8DV6 - chains A and D of the 6 polymer chains in the assembly; structure by X-ray diffraction, 3.38 A resolution.

== Chain A ==
Molecule: Envelope protein E
Source organism: Zika virus ZIKV/Human/Cambodia/FSS13025/2010
UniProt: A0A384KMW4 (A0A384KMW4_ZIKV); residues 1-405 here correspond to UniProt positions 291-695 (UniProt number = residue number + 290)
Amino-acid sequence (415 residues; numbered 1 to 415; the number before each row is that of its first residue):
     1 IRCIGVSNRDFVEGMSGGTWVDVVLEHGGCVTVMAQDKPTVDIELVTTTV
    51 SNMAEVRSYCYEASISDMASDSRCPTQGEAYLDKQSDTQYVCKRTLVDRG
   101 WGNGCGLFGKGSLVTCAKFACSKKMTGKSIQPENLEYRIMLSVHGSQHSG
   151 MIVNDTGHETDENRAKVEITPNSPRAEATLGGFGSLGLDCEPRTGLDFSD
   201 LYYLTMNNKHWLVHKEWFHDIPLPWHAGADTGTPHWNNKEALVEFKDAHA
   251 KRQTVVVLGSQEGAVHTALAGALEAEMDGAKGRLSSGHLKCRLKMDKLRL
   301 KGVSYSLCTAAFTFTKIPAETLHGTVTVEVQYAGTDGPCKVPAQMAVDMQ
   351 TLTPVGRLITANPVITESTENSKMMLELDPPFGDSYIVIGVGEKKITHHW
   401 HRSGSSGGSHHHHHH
Not modelled in the structure: 406-415
Differences from the reference sequence: expression tag (406-415)
Disulfides: Cys3-Cys30, Cys60-Cys121, Cys74-Cys105, Cys92-Cys116, Cys190-Cys291, Cys308-Cys339
From the paper describing this entry:
  - post-translational modification sites: Asn154

== Chain D ==
Molecule: mAb Fab Light Chain
Source organism: Homo sapiens
Notes: antibody fragment or engineered binder
Amino-acid sequence (216 residues; numbered 1 to 216; the number before each row is that of its first residue):
     1 QSALTQPASVSGSPGQSITIFCSGSSNDVGGYNYVSWYQQYPGKVPKLLI
    51 YDVNSRPSGVSNRFSGSKSGNTASLTISGLQAEDEADYYCSSYTSRRTWV
   101 FGGGTIVTVLGQPKANPTVTLFPPSSEELQANKATLVCLISDFYPGAVTV
   151 AWKADGSPVKAGVETTKPSKQSNNKYAASSYLSLTPEQWKSHRSYSCQVT
   201 HEGSTVEKTVAPTECS
Not modelled in the structure: 1, 214-216
Disulfides: Cys22-Cys90, Cys138-Cys197

== How chain A and chain D interact ==
Pairs across the interface - 12 pairs, chain A then chain D:
  Ile65(A) with Arg97(D)
  Ser66(A) with Tyr32(D), hydrogen bond; Tyr93(D); Ser95(D); Arg97(D)
  Asp67(A) with Tyr32(D); Tyr34(D), hydrogen bond; Tyr93(D), hydrogen bond (backbone-side chain)
  Met68(A) with Arg97(D)
  Lys84(A) with Tyr34(D)
  Lys118(A) with Gly31(D), hydrogen bond (side chain-backbone); Tyr32(D)
Other interface residues (no listed pair), chain A (7 interface residues in all): Tyr90
Other interface residues (no listed pair), chain D (7 interface residues in all): Thr94
From the paper, about this interface:
  - epitope / paratope residues, chain A: Asp67(A)
  - epitope / paratope residues, chain D: Tyr34(D), Tyr93(D)

== In short ==
The chain A/chain D interface involves 7 residues from each chain, with 4 hydrogen bonds. Polar contacts
include Ser66(A)-Tyr32(D), Asp67(A)-Tyr34(D) and Asp67(A)-Tyr93(D). The paper reports epitope/paratope
residues Asp67(A) and Tyr34(D) among others; a modification site at Asn154(A).
Chain A is Envelope protein E (Zika virus ZIKV/Human/Cambodia/FSS13025/2010) and chain D is mAb Fab Light
Chain (Homo sapiens); the structure, Zika virus envelope protein structure in complex with a potent Human mAb,
was determined by X-ray diffraction, deposited together with 7YAR.
